9C8I - chains A and B of the 4 polymer chains in the assembly; structure by electron microscopy, 2.73 A resolution.

== Chain A ==
Name: VP1
Source organism: Human enterovirus D68
Reference sequence: A0A5B9NJ24 (A0A5B9NJ24_HED68); residues 1-295 here correspond to UniProt positions 565-859 (UniProt number = residue number + 564)
Sequence (295 residues; row label = number of the first residue in the row):
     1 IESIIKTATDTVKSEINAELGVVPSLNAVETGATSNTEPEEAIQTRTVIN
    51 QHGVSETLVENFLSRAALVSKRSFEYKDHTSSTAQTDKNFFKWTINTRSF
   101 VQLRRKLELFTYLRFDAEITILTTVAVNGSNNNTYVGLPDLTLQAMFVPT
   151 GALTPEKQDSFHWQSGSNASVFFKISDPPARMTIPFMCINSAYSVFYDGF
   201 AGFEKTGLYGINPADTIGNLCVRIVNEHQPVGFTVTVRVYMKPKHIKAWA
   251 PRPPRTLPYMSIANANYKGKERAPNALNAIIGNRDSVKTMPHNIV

== Chain B ==
Name: VP2
Source organism: Human enterovirus D68
Reference sequence: A0A6B7FIF3 (A0A6B7FIF3_HED68); residues 1-248 here correspond to UniProt positions 70-317 (UniProt number = residue number + 69)
Sequence (248 residues; row label = number of the first residue in the row):
     1 SPSAEACGYSDRVLQLKLGNSAIVTQEAANYCCAYGEWPNYLPDHEAVAI
    51 DKPTQPETATDRFYTLRSVKWEATSTGWWWKLPDALNNIGMFGQNVQHHY
   101 LYRSGFLIHVQCNATKFHQGALLVVAIPEHQRGAHNTTTSPGFDDIMKGE
   151 AGGTFNHPYVLDDGTSLACATIFPHQWINLRTNNSATIVLPWMNAAPMDF
   201 PLRHNQWTLAIIPVVPLGTRTMSSMVPITVSIAPMCCEFNGLRHAITQ
Not modelled in the structure: 1-10, 247-248

== Chain A / chain B interface ==
Contacting residue pairs - 116 pairs, chain A then chain B:
  V29(A) - W177(B)
  E30(A) - A29(B)
  E30(A) - Q176(B)  hydrogen bond (backbone-side chain)
  E30(A) - W177(B)
  E30(A) - N183(B)
  T31(A) - A29(B)
  T31(A) - N30(B)
  T31(A) - C32(B)
  T31(A) - H175(B)
  G32(A) - H175(B)
  T111(A) - P128(B)
  T111(A) - E129(B)
  Y112(A) - E129(B)  hydrogen bond
  Y112(A) - M193(B)  hydrogen bond (side chain-backbone)
  Y112(A) - N194(B)  hydrogen bond
  Y112(A) - A195(B)
  N190(A) - A195(B)
  N190(A) - A196(B)
  S191(A) - A195(B)  hydrogen bond (backbone-backbone)
  A192(A) - A195(B)
  S194(A) - A195(B)
  F196(A) - E129(B)
  F196(A) - Q131(B)
  Y197(A) - E129(B)
  Y197(A) - Q131(B)  hydrogen bond (backbone-side chain)
  Y197(A) - H204(B)
  D198(A) - K81(B)  salt bridge
  D198(A) - E129(B)  hydrogen bond (backbone-side chain)
  D198(A) - H130(B)  hydrogen bond (side chain-backbone)
  D198(A) - I146(B)
  D198(A) - H204(B)
  D198(A) - N205(B)  hydrogen bond (backbone-backbone)
  D198(A) - T208(B)  hydrogen bond
  G199(A) - R203(B)
  G199(A) - H204(B)
  F200(A) - G142(B)
  F200(A) - F143(B)  hydrophobic
  F200(A) - M147(B)  hydrophobic
  F200(A) - R203(B)  hydrogen bond (backbone-backbone)
  G202(A) - R203(B)
  F203(A) - Y100(B)  hydrophobic
  F203(A) - F200(B)  hydrophobic
  F203(A) - R203(B)  hydrogen bond (backbone-side chain)
  E204(A) - R203(B)  hydrogen bond (backbone-side chain)
  K205(A) - F143(B)
  K205(A) - R203(B)
  Y209(A) - H130(B)  hydrogen bond (side chain-backbone)
  Y209(A) - Q131(B)
  Y209(A) - R132(B)  hydrogen bond (side chain-backbone)
  Y209(A) - S140(B)
  Y209(A) - P141(B)
  Y209(A) - I146(B)
  G210(A) - Q131(B)  hydrogen bond (backbone-side chain)
  A250(A) - Y35(B)
  A250(A) - P128(B)  hydrophobic
  A250(A) - M193(B)  hydrophobic
  P251(A) - I172(B)
  P251(A) - F173(B)
  R252(A) - I127(B)
  R252(A) - P128(B)  hydrogen bond (side chain-backbone)
  R252(A) - E129(B)
  R252(A) - D163(B)  salt bridge
  R252(A) - I172(B)
  R252(A) - F173(B)
  P253(A) - L161(B)  hydrophobic
  P253(A) - T165(B)
  P253(A) - S166(B)
  P253(A) - C169(B)
  P253(A) - A170(B)
  P253(A) - I172(B)
  P253(A) - F173(B)
  P254(A) - T165(B)
  P254(A) - S166(B)
  P254(A) - C169(B)
  R255(A) - D163(B)  hydrogen bond (side chain-backbone)
  R255(A) - G164(B)
  T256(A) - G164(B)  hydrogen bond (backbone-backbone)
  T256(A) - T165(B)  hydrogen bond (side chain-backbone)
  L257(A) - V160(B)  hydrophobic
  L257(A) - G164(B)  hydrogen bond (backbone-backbone)
  M260(A) - T137(B)
  M260(A) - T138(B)
  S261(A) - T138(B)
  A263(A) - Q131(B)
  N264(A) - T138(B)  hydrogen bond (side chain-backbone)
  N264(A) - T139(B)
  N264(A) - S140(B)  hydrogen bond
  A265(A) - Q131(B)
  A265(A) - G133(B)
  A265(A) - D163(B)
  N266(A) - G133(B)
  N266(A) - A134(B)  hydrogen bond (side chain-backbone)
  N266(A) - T137(B)  hydrogen bond (side chain-backbone)
  N266(A) - T138(B)
  N266(A) - T139(B)  hydrogen bond (side chain-backbone)
  N266(A) - P141(B)
  Y267(A) - G133(B)
  Y267(A) - A134(B)  hydrogen bond (backbone-backbone)
  Y267(A) - H135(B)  hydrogen bond (backbone-side chain)
  Y267(A) - N136(B)
  Y267(A) - N156(B)
  Y267(A) - H157(B)  hydrogen bond
  Y267(A) - V160(B)  hydrophobic
  Y267(A) - D162(B)  hydrogen bond
  Y267(A) - D163(B)
  Y267(A) - G164(B)
  K268(A) - H135(B)
  K268(A) - N136(B)
  L277(A) - H135(B)
  L277(A) - H157(B)
  L277(A) - Y159(B)
  L277(A) - V160(B)  hydrophobic
  N278(A) - Y159(B)
  A279(A) - Y159(B)
  I280(A) - Y159(B)  hydrogen bond (backbone-side chain)
  I281(A) - Y159(B)
Also at the interface, not in a pair above, chain A (45 interface residues in all): R98, V195, W249
Also at the interface, not in a pair above, chain B (55 interface residues in all): N179, T182, D199

== Summary ==
45 residues of chain A and 55 residues of chain B are in contact, with 31 hydrogen bonds and 2 salt bridges.
Among the polar pairs are D198(A)-K81(B), R252(A)-D163(B) and E30(A)-Q176(B).
Chain A is VP1 and chain B is VP2, both from Human enterovirus D68; the structure, Cryo-EM Structure of EV-D68
B3 Inactivated Virus Particle, was determined by electron microscopy together with 9C3J, 9C4A, 9C8F, 9C8G and
9C8H from the same study.
